Entry 7T3M (electron microscopy, 3.00 A resolution); this record covers chains A and D of the 6 polymer chains in the assembly.

[Chain A]
Protein: Spike glycoprotein
Source organism: Severe acute respiratory syndrome coronavirus 2
UniProt: P0DTC2 (SPIKE_SARS2); residues 1-1149 here = UniProt positions 1-1149
Chain sequence (1149 residues; row label = number of the first residue in the row):
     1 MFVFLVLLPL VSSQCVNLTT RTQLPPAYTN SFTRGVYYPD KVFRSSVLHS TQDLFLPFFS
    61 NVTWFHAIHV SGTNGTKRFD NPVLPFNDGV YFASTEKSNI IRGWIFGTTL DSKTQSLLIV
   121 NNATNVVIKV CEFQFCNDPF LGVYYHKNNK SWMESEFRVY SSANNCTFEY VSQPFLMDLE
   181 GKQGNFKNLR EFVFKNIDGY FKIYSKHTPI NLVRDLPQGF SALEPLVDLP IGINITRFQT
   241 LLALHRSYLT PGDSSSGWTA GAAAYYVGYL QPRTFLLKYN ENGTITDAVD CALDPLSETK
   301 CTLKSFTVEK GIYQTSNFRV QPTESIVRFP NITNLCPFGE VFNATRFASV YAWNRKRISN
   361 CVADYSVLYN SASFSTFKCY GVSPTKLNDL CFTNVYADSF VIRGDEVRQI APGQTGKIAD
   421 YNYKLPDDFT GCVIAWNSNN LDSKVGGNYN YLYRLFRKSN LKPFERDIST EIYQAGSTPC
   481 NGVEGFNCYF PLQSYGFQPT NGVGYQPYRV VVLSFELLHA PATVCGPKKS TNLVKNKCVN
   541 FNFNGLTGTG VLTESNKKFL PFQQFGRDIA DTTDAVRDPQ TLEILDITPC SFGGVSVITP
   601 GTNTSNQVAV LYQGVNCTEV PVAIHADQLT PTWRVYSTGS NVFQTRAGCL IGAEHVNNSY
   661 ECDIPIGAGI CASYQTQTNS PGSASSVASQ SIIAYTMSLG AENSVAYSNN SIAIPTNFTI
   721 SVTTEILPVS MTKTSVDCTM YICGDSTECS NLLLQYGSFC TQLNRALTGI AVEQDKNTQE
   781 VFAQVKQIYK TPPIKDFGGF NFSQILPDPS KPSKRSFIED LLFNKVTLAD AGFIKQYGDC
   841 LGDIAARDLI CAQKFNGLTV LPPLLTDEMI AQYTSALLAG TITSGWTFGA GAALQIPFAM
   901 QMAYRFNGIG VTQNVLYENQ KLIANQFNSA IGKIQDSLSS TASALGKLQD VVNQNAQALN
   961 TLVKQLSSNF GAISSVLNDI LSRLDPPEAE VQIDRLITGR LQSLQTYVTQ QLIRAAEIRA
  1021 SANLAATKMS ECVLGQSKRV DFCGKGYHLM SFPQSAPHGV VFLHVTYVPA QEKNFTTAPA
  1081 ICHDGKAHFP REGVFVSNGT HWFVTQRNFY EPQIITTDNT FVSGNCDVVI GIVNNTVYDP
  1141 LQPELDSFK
Not modelled in the structure: 1-25, 67-78, 142-152, 178-185, 247-260, 622-639, 677-689, 829-851
Construct notes: variant Gly614 (Asp in P0DTC2); engineered mutation Gly682 (Arg in P0DTC2), Ser683 (Arg in P0DTC2), Ser685 (Arg in P0DTC2), Pro986 (Lys in P0DTC2), Pro987 (Val in P0DTC2)
Curated features (UniProtKB/Swiss-Prot):
  - region: Asn280 to Cys301 (Putative superantigen), Arg403 to Asp405 (Integrin-binding motif), Asn448 to Phe456 (Immunodominant HLA epitope recognized by the CD8+), Pro681, Ala684 (Putative superantigen), Ser816 to Tyr837 (Fusion peptide 1), Lys835 to Phe855 (Fusion peptide 2)
  - site: Arg815, Ser816 (Cleavage)
  - glycosylation: Asn17 (N-linked (GlcNAc...) (complex) asparagine), Asn61 (N-linked (GlcNAc...) (hybrid) asparagine), Asn74 (N-linked (GlcNAc...) (complex) asparagine), Asn122 (N-linked (GlcNAc...) (hybrid) asparagine), Asn149 (N-linked (GlcNAc...) (complex) asparagine), Asn165 (N-linked (GlcNAc...) (complex) asparagine), Asn234 (N-linked (GlcNAc...) (high mannose) asparagine), Asn282 (N-linked (GlcNAc...) (complex) asparagine), Thr323 (O-linked (GalNAc) threonine), Ser325 (O-linked (HexNAc...) serine), Asn331 (N-linked (GlcNAc...) (complex) asparagine), Asn343 (N-linked (GlcNAc...) (complex) asparagine), Asn603 (N-linked (GlcNAc...) (hybrid) asparagine), Asn616 (N-linked (GlcNAc...) (complex) asparagine), Asn657 (N-linked (GlcNAc...) (complex) asparagine), Thr676 (O-linked (GlcNAc...) threonine), Thr678 (O-linked (GlcNAc...) threonine), Asn709 (N-linked (GlcNAc...) (high mannose) asparagine), Asn717 (N-linked (GlcNAc...) (hybrid) asparagine), Asn801 (N-linked (GlcNAc...) (hybrid) asparagine) and 3 more in UniProt
Disulfide bonds: Cys131-Cys166, Cys291-Cys301, Cys336-Cys361, Cys379-Cys432, Cys391-Cys525, Cys480-Cys488, Cys538-Cys590, Cys617-Cys649, Cys662-Cys671, Cys738-Cys760, Cys743-Cys749, Cys1032-Cys1043, Cys1082-Cys1126
Glycans and other covalent adducts: N-acetylglucosamine (NAG) linked to Asn61, Asn122, Asn165, Asn234, Asn282, Asn331, Asn343, Asn603, Asn616, Asn657, Asn709, Asn717, Asn801, Asn1074, Asn1098, Asn1134

[Chain D]
Protein: Antibody 2-7 scFv
Source organism: Escherichia coli
Notes: antibody fragment or engineered binder
Chain sequence (286 residues; each row starts with the number of its first residue; note: 873 numbers in that range are skipped by the numbering (no residue carries them; nothing is unmodelled there); a row labelled like 35A-35B holds insertion residues (35A, then the next letters in order); numbers below 1 keep their minus sign (Met-18 is residue -18)):
   -18 MKHLWFFLLL VAAAQPAMAQ VTLKESGPTR VKPTQTLTLT CTFSGFSLST TGVG
35A-35B VG
    36 WIRQPPGKAL EWLALIYWND DKRYSPSLKS RLTITKDTSK NQVVLTM
82A-82C TNM
    83 DPVDTATYYC ARISGSGY
100A-100D FYPF
   101 DIWGQGTTVT VSSGGGGSGG GGSGGGGS
  1001 NFMLTQPHS
  1011 VSESPGKTVT ISCTRSS
1027A-1027B GS
  1028 IASNYVQWYQ QRPGSSPTTV IYEDNQRPSG VPDRFSGSI
1066A-1066B DS
  1067 SSNSASLTIS GLKAEDEADY YCQSYDSSS
 1095A L
  1096 WVFGGGTKLT VLGQPKAAPS AAALEHHHHH H
Not modelled in the structure: -18 to 0, 114-128, 1001, 1108-1126
Disulfide bonds: Cys22-Cys92, Cys1023-Cys1088

[Chain A / chain D interface]
Contacting residue pairs - 26 pairs, chain A then chain D:
  Tyr369(A) - Ser98(D)  hydrogen bond (backbone-side chain)
  Tyr369(A) - Tyr100(D)
  Ser371(A) - Tyr100(D)  hydrogen bond (backbone-side chain)
  Ala372(A) - Arg58(D)
  Ala372(A) - Ser1093(D)
  Ser373(A) - Ser1093(D)
  Phe374(A) - Tyr100(D)
  Phe374(A) - Asp1092(D)
  Phe374(A) - Ser1093(D)  hydrogen bond (backbone-side chain)
  Ser375(A) - Asn1031(D)  hydrogen bond (backbone-side chain)
  Ser375(A) - Asp1092(D)
  Thr376(A) - Ser1030(D)  hydrogen bond (side chain-backbone)
  Phe377(A) - Phe100A(D)  hydrophobic
  Phe377(A) - Ser1030(D)
  Lys378(A) - Ala1029(D)
  Lys378(A) - Ser1030(D)
  Lys378(A) - Tyr1032(D)
  Cys379(A) - Tyr1032(D)
  Tyr380(A) - Ala1029(D)
  Pro384(A) - Phe100A(D)  hydrophobic
  Pro384(A) - Tyr1032(D)
  Thr385(A) - Tyr100B(D)
  Thr385(A) - Glu1050(D)
  Arg408(A) - Ser1027B(D)
  Arg408(A) - Ser1066B(D)  hydrogen bond (side chain-backbone)
  Gln414(A) - Ser1066B(D)
Other interface residues (no listed pair), chain A (17 interface residues in all): Asn370, Ser383
Other interface residues (no listed pair), chain D (17 interface residues in all): Trp53, Gly1027A, Asn1069
From the paper, about this interface:
  - epitope / paratope residues, chain A: Tyr369(A), Phe377(A), Pro384(A)

[Overview]
Chain A and chain D each contribute 17 residues to their interface, with 6 hydrogen bonds. Polar pairs include
Tyr369(A)-Ser98(D), Ser371(A)-Tyr100(D) and Phe374(A)-Ser1093(D). Covalently linked N-acetylglucosamine: at
Asn61(A), Asn122(A), Asn165(A), Asn234(A), Asn282(A) and Asn331(A) and 10 more. The paper reports
epitope/paratope residues Tyr369(A), Phe377(A) and Pro384(A).
Chain A is Spike glycoprotein (Severe acute respiratory syndrome coronavirus 2) and chain D is Antibody 2-7
scFv (Escherichia coli); the structure, SARS-CoV-2 S (Spike Glycoprotein) D614G with Three (3) RBDs Up, Bound
to Antibody 2-7 scFv, composite ..., was determined by electron microscopy (same publication as 7T67).
